Entry 5KL8 (X-ray diffraction, 4.00 A resolution); this record covers chains B and C of the 3 polymer chains in the assembly.

[Chain B]
Protein: Protein nanos
Source organism: Drosophila melanogaster
UniProt: P25724 (NANOS_DROME); residues 289-401 here = UniProt positions 289-401
Amino-acid sequence (115 residues; numbered 288 to 402; the number before each row is that of its first residue):
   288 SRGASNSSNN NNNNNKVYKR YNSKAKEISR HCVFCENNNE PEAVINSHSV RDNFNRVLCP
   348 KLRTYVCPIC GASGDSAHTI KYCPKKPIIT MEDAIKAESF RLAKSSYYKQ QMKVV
Disordered / not traced: 288-315, 385-402
Construct notes: expression tag (288, 402)
Metal / ion sites: Zn2+ site 1: Cys319, Cys322, His335, Cys346; Zn2+ site 2: Cys354, Cys357, His365, Cys370
Swiss-Prot annotation at these positions:
  - zinc finger: His318 to Lys372 (Nanos-type)
  - motif: Cys319 to Cys346 (C2HC 1), Cys354 to Cys370 (C2HC 2)
  - binding site (Zn(2+)): Cys319, Cys322, His335, Cys346, Cys354, Cys357, His365, Cys370

[Chain C]
Molecule: 14-nt RNA strand
Sequence (14 nucleotides; numbered 1 to 14; the number before each row is that of its first residue):
     1 UAUUUGUAAU UUAU
Disordered / not traced: 12-14

[How chain B and chain C interact]
Contacting residue pairs (21; chain B residue first):
  Val320(B) with U4(C), phosphate contact; U5(C), phosphate contact
  Phe321(B) with U3(C), sugar contact; U4(C), sugar contact
  Asn324(B) with U3(C), hydrogen bond to the sugar; U4(C), sugar contact
  Asn325(B) with U3(C), hydrogen bond to the sugar
  Val337(B) with U4(C), base contact
  Lys348(B) with A2(C), base contact
  Leu349(B) with U4(C), base contact
  Tyr352(B) with A2(C), stacking on the base
  His365(B) with U4(C), base contact
  Thr366(B) with A2(C), phosphate contact; U3(C), hydrogen bond to the phosphate; U4(C), base contact
  Ile367(B) with A2(C), sugar contact; U3(C), hydrogen bond to the phosphate
  Lys368(B) with U3(C), hydrogen bond to the phosphate; U4(C), salt bridge to the phosphate
  Tyr369(B) with U4(C), hydrogen bond to the phosphate; U5(C), sugar contact
Other interface residues (no listed pair), chain B (14 interface residues in all): Ala364

[Summary]
The interface between chain B and chain C involves 14 residues on one side and 4 on the other, with 6 hydrogen
bonds, 1 salt bridge and 1 aromatic stacking contact. Among the polar pairs are Asn324(B)-U3(C),
Asn325(B)-U3(C) and Thr366(B)-U3(C).
Here chain B is Protein nanos (Drosophila melanogaster) and chain C is a 14-nt RNA strand. Entry 5KL8 (Crystal
structure of the Pumilio-Nos-CyclinB RNA complex) was determined by X-ray diffraction together with 5KL1 and
5KLA from the same study.
